5EAY - chains B and E of the 8 polymer chains in the assembly; structure by X-ray diffraction, 1.55 A resolution.

[Chain B]
Name: Replication protein A 70 kDa DNA-binding subunit
Organism: Homo sapiens
Reference sequence: P27694 (RFA1_HUMAN); residue numbers follow UniProt; this construct covers 3-120
Amino-acid sequence (118 residues; each row starts with the number of its first residue):
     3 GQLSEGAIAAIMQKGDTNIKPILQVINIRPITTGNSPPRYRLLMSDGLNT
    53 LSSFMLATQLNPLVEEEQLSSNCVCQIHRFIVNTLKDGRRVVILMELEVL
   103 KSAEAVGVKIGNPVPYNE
Unresolved in the structure: 35-37
Curated features (UniProtKB/Swiss-Prot):
  - cross-link (Glycyl lysine isopeptide (Lys-Gly)): Lys22 (interchain with G-Cter in ubiquitin), Lys88 (interchain with G-Cter in ubiquitin)
  - mutagenesis: Arg41 (R41E: Loss of HELB-binding; when associated with E-43), Arg43 (R43E: Loss of HELB-binding; when associated with E-41)

[Chain E]
Name: DNA replication ATP-dependent helicase/nuclease DNA2
Reference sequence: P51530 (DNA2_HUMAN); residue numbers follow UniProt; this construct covers 5-17
Amino-acid sequence (13 residues; each row starts with the number of its first residue):
     5 NELELLMEKSFWE
Unresolved in the structure: 17

[Chain B / chain E interface]
Residue-residue contacts (6):
  Glu68(B) - Trp16(E)
  Gln70(B) - Trp16(E)
  Ser104(B) - Ser14(E)
  Glu106(B) - Glu12(E)
  Glu106(B) - Lys13(E)
  Glu106(B) - Ser14(E)
Other interface residues (no listed pair), chain B (5 interface residues in all): Glu69
Other interface residues (no listed pair), chain E (6 interface residues in all): Met11, Phe15

[In short]
Chain B and chain E form an interface of 5 and 6 residues respectively. UniProt lists 2 mutagenesis sites on
chain B.
Chain B is Replication protein A 70 kDa DNA-binding subunit (Homo sapiens) and chain E is DNA replication
ATP-dependent helicase/nuclease DNA2; the structure, Crystal structure of a Dna2 peptide in complex with Rpa
70N, was determined by X-ray diffraction (same publication as 5EAN, 5EAW and 5EAX).
